Entry 6QG5 (electron microscopy, 10.10 A resolution (very low resolution: no residue pairs are listed; an interface is given only as per-side residue counts)); this record covers chains D and G of the 16 polymer chains in the assembly.

== Chain D ==
Molecule: Translation initiation factor eIF-2B subunit beta
Source organism: Saccharomyces cerevisiae
Reference sequence: P32502 (EI2BB_YEAST); residue numbers follow UniProt; this construct covers 1-381
Amino-acid sequence (381 residues; numbered 1 to 381; the number before each row is that of its first residue):
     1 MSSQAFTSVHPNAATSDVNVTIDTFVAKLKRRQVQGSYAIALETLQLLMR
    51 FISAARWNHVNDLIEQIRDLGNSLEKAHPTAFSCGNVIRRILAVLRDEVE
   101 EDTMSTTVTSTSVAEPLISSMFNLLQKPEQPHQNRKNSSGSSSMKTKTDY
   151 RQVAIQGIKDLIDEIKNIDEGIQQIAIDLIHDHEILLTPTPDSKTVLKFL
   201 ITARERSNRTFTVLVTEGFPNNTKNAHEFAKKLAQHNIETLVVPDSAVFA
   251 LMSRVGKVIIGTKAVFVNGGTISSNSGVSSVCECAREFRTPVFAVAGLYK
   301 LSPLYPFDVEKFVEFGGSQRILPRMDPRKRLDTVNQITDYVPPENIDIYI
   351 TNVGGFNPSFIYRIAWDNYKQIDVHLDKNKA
Disordered / not traced: 1-9, 109-112, 129-146, 377-381

== Chain G ==
Molecule: Translation initiation factor eIF-2B subunit delta
Source organism: Saccharomyces cerevisiae
Reference sequence: P12754 (EI2BD_YEAST); numbering as in UniProt (aligned over 1-651)
Amino-acid sequence (651 residues; each row starts with the number of its first residue):
     1 MSESEAKSRSATPPSKAKQATPTTTAAANGEKKLTNKELKELKKQEKAAK
    51 RAAMKQANGISIEQQQQQAQMKKEKKQLQREQQQKREQKQKNANKKKQNE
   101 RNVKKSTLFGHLETTEERRATILALTSAVSSPKTSRITAAGLMVPVVASA
   151 LSGSNVLTASSLMPVGPNASSTVSASAPASTTTTLPASSAALSAGTSSAS
   201 TNTPTAIQQEIASSNASDVAKTLASISLEAGEFNVIPGISSVIPTVLEQS
   251 FDNSSLISSVKELLLNKDLIHPSILLLTSHLAHYKIVGSIPRCIAMLEVF
   301 QIVIKDYQTPKGTTLSRNLTSYLSHQIDLLKKARPLSVTMGNAIRWLKQE
   351 ISLIDPSTPDKAAKKDLCEKIGQFAKEKIELADQLIIDNASTQIEESTTI
   401 VTYGSSKVLTELLLHNAISLKKNIKVIVVDSRPLFEGRKMAETLRNAGVN
   451 VMYALITSLDTIFNMDVDYVFLGAHSILSNGFLYSRAGTAMLAMSAKRRN
   501 IPVLVCCESLKFSQRVQLDSVTFNELADPNDLVNIDYENPVERRGNKGAL
   551 LNQFIKERKFEKKKLAMENKPKGNKIGGKKGSEGESKDASNEEDSNSKNI
   601 LDGWQELPSLNIVNILYDLTPPEYIKKVITEFGALPPSSVPVILREYKGS
   651 A
Disordered / not traced: 1-236, 258, 465, 594-651
UniProt features mapped onto this chain:
  - modified residue: Ser2 (N-acetylserine), Ser106 (Phosphoserine), Thr121 (Phosphothreonine)

== Chain D / chain G interface ==
At this resolution (10 A) residue pairs are not listed: 9 residues of chain D and 12 of chain G lie at the interface.

== Overview ==
The interface between chain D and chain G involves 9 residues on one side and 12 on the other.
Chain D is Translation initiation factor eIF-2B subunit beta and chain G is Translation initiation factor
eIF-2B subunit delta, both from Saccharomyces cerevisiae; the structure, Structure of eIF2B-eIF2
(phosphorylated at Ser51) complex (model C), was determined by electron microscopy together with 6QG0, 6QG1,
6QG2, 6QG3 and 6QG6 from the same study.
